8Y3F - chains A and I of the 16 polymer chains in the assembly; structure by electron microscopy, 4.54 A resolution (low resolution: residue-level contacts below are approximate; hydrogen-bond / salt-bridge calls are withheld).

== Chain A ==
Protein: Histone H3.1
From: Homo sapiens
Reference sequence: P68431 (H31_HUMAN); residues 0-135 here correspond to UniProt positions 1-136 (UniProt number = residue number + 1)
Sequence (139 residues; row label = number of the first residue in the row; numbers below 1 keep their minus sign (Gly-3 is residue -3)):
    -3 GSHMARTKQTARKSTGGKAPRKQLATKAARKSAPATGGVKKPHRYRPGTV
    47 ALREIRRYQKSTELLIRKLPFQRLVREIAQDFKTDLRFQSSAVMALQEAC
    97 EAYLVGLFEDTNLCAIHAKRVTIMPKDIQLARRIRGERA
Disordered / not traced: -3 to 38, 134-135
Differences from the reference sequence: expression tag (-3 to -1)
Swiss-Prot annotation at these positions:
  - modified residue: Arg2 (Asymmetric dimethylarginine), Thr3 (Phosphothreonine), Lys4 (Allysine), Gln5 (5-glutamyl dopamine), Thr6 (Phosphothreonine), Arg8 (Citrulline), Lys9 (N6,N6,N6-trimethyllysine), Ser10 (ADP-ribosylserine), Thr11 (Phosphothreonine), Lys14 (N6-(2-hydroxyisobutyryl)lysine), Arg17 (Asymmetric dimethylarginine), Lys18 (N6-(2-hydroxyisobutyryl)lysine), Lys23 (N6-(2-hydroxyisobutyryl)lysine), Arg26 (Citrulline), Lys27 (N6,N6,N6-trimethyllysine), Ser28 (ADP-ribosylserine), Lys36 (N6,N6,N6-trimethyllysine), Lys37 (N6-methyllysine), Tyr41 (Phosphotyrosine), Lys56 (N6,N6,N6-trimethyllysine) and 8 more in UniProt
  - lipidation: Lys18 (N6-decanoyllysine)

== Chain I ==
Molecule: 250-nt DNA strand
Sequence (250 nucleotides; row label = number of the first residue in the row):
     1 ATCGGATGTATATATCTGACACGTGCCTGGAGACTAGGGAGTAATCCCCT
    51 TGGCGGTTAAAACGCGGGGGACAGCGCGTACGTGCGTTTAAGCGGTGCTA
   101 GAGCTGTCTACGACCAATTGAGCTCGAGCCTGGAGACTAGGGAGTAATCC
   151 CCTTGGCGGTTAAAACGCGGGGGACAGCGCGTACGTGCGTTTAAGCGGTG
   201 CTAGAGCTGTCTACGACCAATTGAGCGGCCTCGGCACCGGGATTCTCGAT

== Chain A / chain I interface ==
Contacting residue pairs (18):
  Arg40(A) with DT145(I)
  Arg42(A) with DG144(I); DT145(I)
  Pro43(A) with DG70(I)
  Gln68(A) with DG52(I)
  Arg72(A) with DT51(I); DG52(I)
  Arg83(A) with DT51(I); DG52(I)
  Phe84(A) with DT51(I); DG52(I)
  Gln85(A) with DT51(I)
  Ser86(A) with DT51(I)
  Arg116(A) with DC72(I)
  Val117(A) with DA71(I); DC72(I)
  Thr118(A) with DA71(I); DC72(I)
Other interface residues (no listed pair), chain A (15 interface residues in all): Arg63, Lys115, Met120
Other interface residues (no listed pair), chain I (10 interface residues in all): DA62, DG69, DA73

== Summary ==
15 residues of chain A face 10 of chain I across their interface.
Here chain A is Histone H3.1 (Homo sapiens) and chain I is a 250-nt DNA strand. Entry 8Y3F (Cryo-EM structure
of the overlapping di-nucleosome (intermediate form1)) was determined by electron microscopy, deposited
together with 8Y3C, 8Y3D and 8Y3E.
